9DO2 - chains L and A of the 5 polymer chains in the assembly; structure by electron microscopy, 3.45 A resolution.

Chain L:
Protein: Fab-1664 light chain
From: Homo sapiens
Notes: antibody fragment or engineered binder
Amino-acid sequence (110 residues; each row starts with the number of its first residue; note: 17 numbers in that range are skipped by the numbering (no residue carries them; nothing is unmodelled there)):
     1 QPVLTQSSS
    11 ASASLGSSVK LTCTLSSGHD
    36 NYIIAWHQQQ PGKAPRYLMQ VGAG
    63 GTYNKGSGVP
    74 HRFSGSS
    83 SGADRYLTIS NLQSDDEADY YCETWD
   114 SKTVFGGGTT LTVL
Disordered / not traced: 1-3
Cystine bridges: Cys23-Cys104

Chain A:
Protein: Hemagglutinin
From: Influenza A virus
UniProt: A0A2P1ADT1 (A0A2P1ADT1_9INFA); residues -15 to 506 here correspond to UniProt positions 1-522 (UniProt number = residue number + 16)
Amino-acid sequence (573 residues; each row starts with the number of its first residue; numbers below 1 keep their minus sign (Met-15 is residue -15)):
   -15 MKTIIALSYI LCLVFAQKIP GNDNSTATLC LGHHAVPNGT IVKTITNDRI EVTNATELVQ
    45 NSSIGEICDS PHQILDGENC TLIDALLGDP QCDGFQNKKW DLFVERSKAY SNCYPYDVPD
   105 YASLRSLVAS SGTLEFKNES FNWTGVTQNG TSSACIRGSS SSFFSRLNWL THLNYTYPAL
   165 NVTMPNNEQF DKLYIWGVHH PGTDKDQIFL YAQSSGRITV STKRSQQAVI PNIGSRPRIR
   225 DIPSRISIYW TIVKPGDILL INSTGNLIAP RGYFKIRSGK SSIMRSDAPI GKCKSECITP
   285 NGSIPNDKPF QNVNRITYGA CPRYVKQSTL KLATGMRNVP EKQTRGIFGA IAGFIENGWE
   345 GMVDGWYGFR HQNSEGRGQA ADLKSTQAAI DQINGKLNRL IGKTNEKFHQ IEKEFSEVEG
   405 RIQDLEKYVE DTKIDLWSYN AELLVALENQ HTIDLTDSEM NKLFEKTKKQ LRENAEDMGN
   465 GCFKIYHKCD NACIGSIRNG TYDHNVYRDE ALNNRFQIKG VEGYIPEAPR DGQAYVRKDG
   525 EWVLLSTFLG SGLNDIFEAQ KIEWHEGHHH HHH
Disordered / not traced: -15 to 43, 313-391, 426-557
Construct notes: conflict Gly142 (Arg158 in A0A2P1ADT1), Ser144 (Lys160 in A0A2P1ADT1), Gln311 (His327 in A0A2P1ADT1); expression tag (507-557)
Cystine bridges: Cys52-Cys277, Cys64-Cys76, Cys97-Cys139, Cys281-Cys305
Covalently attached groups: N-acetylglucosamine (NAG) linked to Asn63, Asn122, Asn126, Asn133, Asn158, Asn246, Asn285; glycan linked to Asn165
What the authors report for this chain:
  - post-translational modification sites: Asn165

Interface between chain L and chain A:
Residue-residue contacts (5):
  Asn36(L) with Asn158(A); Tyr159(A); Thr160(A), hydrogen bond
  Tyr37(L) with Asn158(A)
  Ile38(L) with Tyr159(A), hydrophobic
Other interface residues (no listed pair), chain L (4 interface residues in all): Gln55
Other interface residues (no listed pair), chain A (4 interface residues in all): Phe193
Interface features reported in the paper:
  - pairs named by the authors: Asn36(L)-Thr160(A) (hydrogen bond), Tyr37(L)-Tyr159(A) (hydrophobic contact), Ile38(L)-Tyr159(A) (hydrophobic contact)
  - epitope / paratope residues, chain L: Asn36(L), Tyr37(L), Ile38(L)
  - epitope / paratope residues, chain A: Asn158(A), Thr160(A)

In short:
Chain L and chain A each contribute 4 residues to their interface, with 1 hydrogen bond. The hydrogen-bonded
pair is Asn36(L)-Thr160(A). The authors report a hydrogen bond between Asn36(L) and Thr160(A); hydrophobic
contacts between Tyr37(L) and Tyr159(A) and Ile38(L) and Tyr159(A). From the paper: epitope/paratope residues
Asn36(L), Tyr37(L) and Asn158(A) among others; a modification site at Asn165(A).
Chain L is Fab-1664 light chain (Homo sapiens) and chain A is Hemagglutinin (Influenza A virus); the
structure, #1664 Fab in complex with NG2 COBRA hemagglutinin, was determined by electron microscopy, deposited
together with 9DN2, 9B7G, 9B7H and 9B7I.
